Entry 7TMQ (electron microscopy, 3.30 A resolution); this record covers chains I and J of the 15 polymer chains in the assembly.

== Chain I ==
Molecule: V-type proton ATPase subunit E
Organism: Saccharomyces cerevisiae
Reference sequence: A0A6A5Q7Y8 (A0A6A5Q7Y8_YEASX); residue numbers follow UniProt; this construct covers 1-233
Chain sequence (233 residues; each row starts with the number of its first residue):
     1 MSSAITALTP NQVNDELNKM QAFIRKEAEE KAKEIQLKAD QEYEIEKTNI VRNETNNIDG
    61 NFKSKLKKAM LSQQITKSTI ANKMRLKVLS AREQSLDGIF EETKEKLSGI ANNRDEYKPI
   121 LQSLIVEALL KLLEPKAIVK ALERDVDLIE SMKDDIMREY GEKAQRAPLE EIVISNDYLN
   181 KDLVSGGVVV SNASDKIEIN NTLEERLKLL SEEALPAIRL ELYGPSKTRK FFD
Not modelled in the structure: 1-14, 232-233

== Chain J ==
Molecule: V-type proton ATPase subunit G
Organism: Saccharomyces cerevisiae
Reference sequence: A0A6L0ZI53 (A0A6L0ZI53_YEASX); residue numbers follow UniProt; this construct covers 1-114
Chain sequence (114 residues; row label = number of the first residue in the row):
     1 MSQKNGIATL LQAEKEAHEI VSKARKYRQD KLKQAKTDAA KEIDSYKIQK DKELKEFEQK
    61 NAGGVGELEK KAEAGVQGEL AEIKKIAEKK KDDVVKILIE TVIKPSAEVH INAL
Not modelled in the structure: 1-4, 113-114

== How chain I and chain J interact ==
Pairs across the interface (54; chain I residue first):
  Asp15(I) with Ile7(J)
  Asn18(I) with Ile7(J); Ala8(J); Leu11(J)
  Gln21(I) with Leu11(J)
  Arg25(I) with Lys15(J); His18(J)
  Glu29(I) with His18(J)
  Ala32(I) with Ser22(J)
  Gln36(I) with Arg25(J)
  Ala39(I) with Gln29(J)
  Tyr43(I) with Lys33(J); Lys36(J)
  Lys47(I) with Lys36(J); Ala40(J)
  Val51(I) with Ala40(J); Ile43(J), hydrophobic
  Glu54(I) with Asp44(J)
  Phe62(I) with Asp51(J)
  Val88(I) with Leu80(J), hydrophobic
  Ala91(I) with Leu80(J), hydrophobic
  Arg92(I) with Ile83(J)
  Ser95(I) with Ala87(J)
  Ile99(I) with Lys91(J); Val94(J), hydrophobic; Val95(J), hydrophobic; Leu98(J), hydrophobic
  Phe100(I) with Leu98(J), hydrophobic
  Thr103(I) with Val95(J); Leu98(J); Ile99(J)
  Lys106(I) with Ile99(J)
  Leu107(I) with Ile99(J), hydrophobic; Val102(J), hydrophobic
  Ile120(I) with Ile103(J)
  Ser123(I) with Pro105(J)
  Leu130(I) with Ala107(J); Glu108(J); Val109(J), hydrophobic
  Leu133(I) with Val109(J), hydrophobic
  Lys163(I) with Ala107(J)
  Ala164(I) with Val109(J), hydrophobic
  Leu203(I) with Val102(J), hydrophobic
  Arg206(I) with Val102(J), hydrogen bond (side chain-backbone); Lys104(J), hydrogen bond (side chain-backbone)
  Leu207(I) with Val102(J), hydrophobic
  Leu210(I) with Leu98(J), hydrophobic; Thr101(J); Val102(J), hydrophobic
  Ile218(I) with Leu98(J), hydrophobic
  Glu221(I) with Lys90(J)
  Leu222(I) with Lys90(J), hydrogen bond (backbone-side chain); Val94(J), hydrophobic
  Tyr223(I) with Ile83(J)
Other interface residues (no listed pair), chain I (44 interface residues in all): Ala22, Ile50, Ala69, Met84, Lys87, Glu102, Val126, Glu127
Other interface residues (no listed pair), chain J (38 interface residues in all): Glu14, Leu32, Glu58, Ala72, Val76, Glu79, Ile86

== Summary ==
The interface between chain I and chain J involves 44 residues on one side and 38 on the other; the contacts
include 3 hydrogen bonds. Polar pairs include Arg206(I)-Val102(J), Arg206(I)-Lys104(J) and Leu222(I)-Lys90(J).
Here chain I is V-type proton ATPase subunit E and chain J is V-type proton ATPase subunit G, both from
Saccharomyces cerevisiae. Entry 7TMQ (V1 complex lacking subunit C from Saccharomyces cerevisiae, State 3) was
determined by electron microscopy (same publication as 7TMM, 7TMO, 7TMP, 7TMR, 7TMS and 7TMT).
